Entry 7XSZ (electron microscopy, 3.40 A resolution); this record covers chains N and e of the 33 polymer chains in the assembly.

[Chain N]
Molecule: 198-nt DNA strand
Sequence (198 nucleotides; row label = number of the first residue in the row; numbers below 1 keep their minus sign (DG-125 is residue -125)):
  -125 GCTTACGTCA GTCTGGCCAT CTTTGTGTTT GGTGTGTTTG GGTGGTGGCC GTTTTCGTTG
   -65 TTTTTTTCTG TCTCGTGCCT GGTGTCTTGG GTGTTTTCCC CTTGGCGGTT TTTTCGCGGG
    -5 GGTCTGCGCG TTCGTGCGTT TTTGCGGTGC TTGTGCTGTC TTCGTCCAAA AGAGCGGCCT
    55 CGGCACCGGG ATTCTGAT
Unresolved in the structure: -125 to -102, 31-41, 65-72

[Chain e]
Molecule: Histone H3.3
From: Homo sapiens
UniProtKB: P84243 (H33_HUMAN); residues 0-135 here correspond to UniProt positions 1-136 (UniProt number = residue number + 1)
Sequence (139 residues; each row starts with the number of its first residue; numbers below 1 keep their minus sign (Gly-3 is residue -3)):
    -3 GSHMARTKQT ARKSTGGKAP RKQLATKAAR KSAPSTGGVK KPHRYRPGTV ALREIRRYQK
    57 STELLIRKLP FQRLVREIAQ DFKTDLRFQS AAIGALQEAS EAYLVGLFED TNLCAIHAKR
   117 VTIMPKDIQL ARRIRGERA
Unresolved in the structure: -3 to 38
Construct notes: expression tag (-3 to -1)
Curated features (UniProtKB/Swiss-Prot):
  - site: Ser31 (Interaction with ZMYND11)
  - modified residue: Arg2 (Asymmetric dimethylarginine), Thr3 (Phosphothreonine), Lys4 (Allysine), Gln5 (5-glutamyl dopamine), Thr6 (Phosphothreonine), Arg8 (Citrulline), Lys9 (N6,N6,N6-trimethyllysine), Ser10 (ADP-ribosylserine), Thr11 (Phosphothreonine), Lys14 (N6-(2-hydroxyisobutyryl)lysine), Arg17 (Asymmetric dimethylarginine), Lys18 (N6-(2-hydroxyisobutyryl)lysine), Lys23 (N6-(2-hydroxyisobutyryl)lysine), Arg26 (Citrulline), Lys27 (N6,N6,N6-trimethyllysine), Ser28 (ADP-ribosylserine), Ser31 (Phosphoserine), Lys36 (N6,N6,N6-trimethyllysine), Lys37 (N6-methyllysine), Tyr41 (Phosphotyrosine) and 9 more in UniProt
  - lipidation: Lys18 (N6-decanoyllysine)

[Interface between chain N and chain e]
Residue-residue contacts - 27 pairs, chain N then chain e:
  DT-96(N) - His39(e)  sugar contact
  DT-96(N) - Tyr41(e)  hydrogen bond to the phosphate
  DG-95(N) - Tyr41(e)  hydrogen bond to the phosphate
  DG-95(N) - Arg49(e)  hydrogen bond to the phosphate
  DG-94(N) - Arg49(e)  salt bridge to the phosphate
  DG-21(N) - Arg40(e)  base contact
  DG-21(N) - Pro43(e)  phosphate contact
  DG-21(N) - Gly44(e)  phosphate contact
  DC-20(N) - Arg40(e)  hydrogen bond to the base
  DC-20(N) - Tyr41(e)  sugar contact
  DC-20(N) - Arg42(e)  phosphate contact
  DC-20(N) - Pro43(e)  phosphate contact
  DC-20(N) - Gly44(e)  hydrogen bond to the phosphate
  DC-20(N) - Thr45(e)  phosphate contact
  DC-20(N) - Ala47(e)  phosphate contact
  DG-19(N) - Arg40(e)  hydrogen bond to the sugar
  DG-19(N) - Tyr41(e)  phosphate contact
  DG-19(N) - Val46(e)  phosphate contact
  DT-12(N) - Arg63(e)  hydrogen bond to the sugar
  DT-12(N) - Leu65(e)  sugar contact
  DT-12(N) - Pro66(e)  sugar contact
  DT-12(N) - Arg69(e)  salt bridge to the phosphate
  DC-11(N) - Arg63(e)  phosphate contact
  DC-11(N) - Lys64(e)  hydrogen bond to the phosphate
  DC-11(N) - Leu65(e)  hydrogen bond to the phosphate
  DC-11(N) - Pro66(e)  phosphate contact
  DG-4(N) - Arg83(e)  base contact
Also at the interface, not in a pair above, chain N (12 interface residues in all): DG-5, DT-3, DC-2
Also at the interface, not in a pair above, chain e (17 interface residues in all): Asp81

[Overview]
The interface between chain N and chain e involves 12 residues on one side and 17 on the other; the contacts
include 9 hydrogen bonds and 2 salt bridges. Polar pairs include DC-20(N)-Arg40(e), DG-19(N)-Arg40(e) and
DT-12(N)-Arg63(e).
Here chain N is a 198-nt DNA strand and chain e is Histone H3.3 (Homo sapiens). Entry 7XSZ (RNA polymerase II
elongation complex transcribing a nucleosome (EC115)) was determined by electron microscopy together with
7XN7, 7XSE, 7XSX, 7XT7, 7XTD and 7XTI from the same study.
